8ZP4 - chains A and H of the 7 polymer chains in the assembly; structure by electron microscopy, 3.33 A resolution.

== Chain A ==
Protein: Origin recognition complex subunit 1
Organism: Saccharomyces cerevisiae S288C
Reference sequence: P54784 (ORC1_YEAST); numbering as in UniProt (aligned over 1-914)
Amino-acid sequence (914 residues; row label = number of the first residue in the row):
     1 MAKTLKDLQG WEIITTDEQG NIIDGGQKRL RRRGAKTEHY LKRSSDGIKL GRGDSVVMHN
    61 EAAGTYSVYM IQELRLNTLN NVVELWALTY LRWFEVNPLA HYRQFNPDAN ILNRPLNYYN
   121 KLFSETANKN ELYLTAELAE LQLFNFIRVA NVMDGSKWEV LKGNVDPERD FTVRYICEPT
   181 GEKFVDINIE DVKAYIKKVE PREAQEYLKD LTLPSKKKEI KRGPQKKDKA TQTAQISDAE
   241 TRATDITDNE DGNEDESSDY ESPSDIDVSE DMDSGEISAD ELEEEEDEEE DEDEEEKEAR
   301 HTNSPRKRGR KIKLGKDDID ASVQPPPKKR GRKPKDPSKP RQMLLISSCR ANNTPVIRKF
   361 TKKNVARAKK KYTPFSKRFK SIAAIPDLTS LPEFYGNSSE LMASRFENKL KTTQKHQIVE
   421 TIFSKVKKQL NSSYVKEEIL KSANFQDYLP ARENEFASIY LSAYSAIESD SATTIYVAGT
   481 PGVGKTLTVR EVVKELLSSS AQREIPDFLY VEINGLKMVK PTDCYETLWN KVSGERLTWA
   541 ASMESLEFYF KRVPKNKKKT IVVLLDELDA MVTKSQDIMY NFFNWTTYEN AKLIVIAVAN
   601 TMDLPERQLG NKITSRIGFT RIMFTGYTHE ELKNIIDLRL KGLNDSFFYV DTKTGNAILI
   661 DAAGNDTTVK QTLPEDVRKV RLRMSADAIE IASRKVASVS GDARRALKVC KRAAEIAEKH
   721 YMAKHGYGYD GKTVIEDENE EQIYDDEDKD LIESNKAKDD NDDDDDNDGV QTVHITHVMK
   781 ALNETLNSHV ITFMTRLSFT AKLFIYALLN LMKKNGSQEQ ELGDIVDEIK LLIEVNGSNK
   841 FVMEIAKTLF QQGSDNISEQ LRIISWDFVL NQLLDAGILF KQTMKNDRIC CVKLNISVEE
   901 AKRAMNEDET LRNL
Not modelled in the structure: 1-354, 435-447, 661-675, 731-768
Ligand contacts: ATP-gamma-S (AGS; phosphothiophosphoric acid-adenylate ester): Ser432, Leu449, Pro450, Ala451, Arg452, Pro481, Gly482, Val483, Gly484, Lys485, Thr486, Leu487, Glu567, Asn600, Tyr627, Ile635, Arg639, Ala703, Arg704

== Chain H ==
Molecule: 77-nt DNA strand
Sequence (77 nucleotides; each row starts with the number of its first residue; numbers below 1 keep their minus sign (DT-4 is residue -4)):
    -4 TATTTAAGTA TTGTTTGTGC ACTTGCCTGC AGGCCTTTTG AAAAGCAAGC ATAAAAGATC
    56 TAAACATAAA ATCTGTA
Not modelled in the structure: -4 to 40, 72

== Interface between chain A and chain H ==
Residue-residue contacts (22):
  Arg358(A) - DT62(H)  phosphate contact
  Arg358(A) - DA63(H)  phosphate contact
  Lys359(A) - DA61(H)  phosphate contact
  Lys359(A) - DT62(H)  hydrogen bond to the phosphate
  Phe360(A) - DA61(H)  sugar contact
  Phe360(A) - DT62(H)  sugar contact
  Lys362(A) - DT62(H)  hydrogen bond to the base
  Lys362(A) - DA63(H)  sugar contact
  Val365(A) - DA63(H)  phosphate contact
  Val365(A) - DA64(H)  sugar contact
  Arg367(A) - DA64(H)  hydrogen bond to the base
  Arg367(A) - DA65(H)  sugar contact
  Ala368(A) - DA65(H)  sugar contact
  Lys369(A) - DA65(H)  phosphate contact
  Lys369(A) - DA66(H)  salt bridge to the phosphate
  Lys370(A) - DA66(H)  sugar contact
  Lys371(A) - DA66(H)  salt bridge to the phosphate
  Lys371(A) - DT67(H)  phosphate contact
  Tyr372(A) - DA65(H)  hydrogen bond to the base
  Tyr372(A) - DA66(H)  sugar contact
  Tyr372(A) - DT67(H)  hydrogen bond to the phosphate
  Thr373(A) - DT67(H)  hydrogen bond to the phosphate
Interface residues without a listed pair, chain A (14 interface residues in all): Ile357, Thr361

== In short ==
Chain A and chain H form an interface of 14 and 7 residues respectively; the contacts include 6 hydrogen bonds
and 2 salt bridges. Polar pairs include Lys362(A)-DT62(H), Arg367(A)-DA64(H) and Tyr372(A)-DA65(H). Bound to
chain A: ATP-gamma-S.
Here chain A is Origin recognition complex subunit 1 (Saccharomyces cerevisiae S288C) and chain H is a 77-nt
DNA strand. Entry 8ZP4 (Cryo-EM structure of origin recognition complex (Orc1 to 5) with ARS1 DNA bound) was
determined by electron microscopy (same publication as 8ZP5 and 8ZPK).
